1M18 - chains I and D of the 10 polymer chains in the assembly; structure by X-ray diffraction, 2.45 A resolution.

== Chain I ==
Molecule: Palindromic 146 Base Pair DNA Fragment
Sequence (146 nucleotides; numbered 1 to 146; the number before each row is that of its first residue):
     1 ATCAATATCC ACCTGCAGAT TCTACCAAAA GTGTATTTGG AAACTGCTCC ATCAAAAGGC
    61 ATGTTCAGCG GAATTCCGCT GAACATGCCT TTTGATGGAG CAGTTTCCAA ATACACTTTT
   121 GGTAGAATCT GCAGGTGGAT ATTGAT
Ion coordination: Mn2+ site 1 near DG70 (its only coordinating residue here); Mn2+ site 2 near DG134 (its only coordinating residue here); Mn2+ site 3 near DG138 (its only coordinating residue here)
Ligand contacts:
  - pyrrole-imidazole polyamide (1SZ; N-[5-[[4-[[5-[[5-[[5-[[5-[[3-[3-(dimethylamino)propylamino]-3-oxidanylidene-propyl]carbamoyl]-1-methyl-pyrrol-3-yl]carbamoyl]-1-methyl-pyrrol-3-yl]carbamoyl]-1-methyl-pyrrol-3-yl]carbamoyl]-1-methyl-pyrrol-3-yl]amino]-4-oxidanylidene-butyl]carbamoyl]-1-methyl-pyrrol-3-yl]-1-methyl-4-[[1-methyl-4-[(1-methylimidazol-2-yl)carbonylamino]pyrrol-2-yl]carbonylamino]imidazole-2-carboxamide), molecule 1: DA29, DA30, DG31, DT32, DG33, DT34, DA35, DT36
  - pyrrole-imidazole polyamide (1SZ), molecule 2: DT112, DA113, DC114, DA115, DC116, DT117, DT118, DT119, DT120, DG121

== Chain D ==
Molecule: Histone H2B.1
Organism: Xenopus laevis
UniProt: P02281 (H2B1_XENLA); residues 1198-1322 here correspond to UniProt positions 1-125 (UniProt number = residue number - 1197)
Amino-acid sequence (125 residues; row label = number of the first residue in the row):
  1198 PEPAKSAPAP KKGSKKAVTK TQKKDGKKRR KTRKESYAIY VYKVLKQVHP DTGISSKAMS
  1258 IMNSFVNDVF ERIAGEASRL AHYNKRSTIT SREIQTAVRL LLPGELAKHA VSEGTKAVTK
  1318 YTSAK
Disordered / not traced: 1198-1228
Construct notes: variant Thr-1229 (Ser32 in P02281)
UniProt features mapped onto this chain:
  - modified residue: Lys-1213 (N6-acetyllysine)
Ion coordination: Mn2+ near Val-1245 (its only coordinating residue here)

== Interface between chain I and chain D ==
Residue-residue contacts (18):
  DA19(I) / Ile-1251(D)  sugar contact
  DA19(I) / Ser-1252(D)  phosphate contact
  DA19(I) / Ser-1253(D)  hydrogen bond to the phosphate
  DT20(I) / Tyr-1239(D)  phosphate contact
  DT20(I) / Gly-1250(D)  phosphate contact
  DT20(I) / Ile-1251(D)  hydrogen bond to the phosphate
  DT21(I) / Tyr-1239(D)  hydrogen bond to the phosphate
  DA27(I) / Arg-1230(D)  phosphate contact
  DA28(I) / Arg-1230(D)  salt bridge to the phosphate
  DA28(I) / Glu-1232(D)  sugar contact
  DT38(I) / Ser-1284(D)  sugar contact
  DT38(I) / Thr-1285(D)  hydrogen bond to the phosphate
  DG39(I) / Arg-1283(D)  phosphate contact
  DG39(I) / Ser-1284(D)  hydrogen bond to the phosphate
  DG39(I) / Thr-1285(D)  hydrogen bond to the phosphate
  DG40(I) / Arg-1283(D)  salt bridge to the phosphate
  DA102(I) / Thr-1229(D)  phosphate contact
  DG103(I) / Thr-1229(D)  hydrogen bond to the phosphate
Other interface residues (no listed pair), chain I (11 interface residues in all): DA29
Other interface residues (no listed pair), chain D (12 interface residues in all): Lys-1282

== Overview ==
The interface between chain I and chain D involves 11 residues on one side and 12 on the other, with 7
hydrogen bonds and 2 salt bridges. Polar pairs include DA19(I)/Ser-1253(D), DT20(I)/Ile-1251(D) and
DT21(I)/Tyr-1239(D). Chain I binds pyrrole-imidazole polyamide.
Chain I is Palindromic 146 Base Pair DNA Fragment and chain D is Histone H2B.1 (Xenopus laevis); the
structure, Ligand binding alters the structure and dynamics of nucleosomal DNA, was determined by X-ray
diffraction, deposited together with 1M19 and 1M1A.
